5MWE - chains A and B of the 4 polymer chains in the assembly; structure by X-ray diffraction, 2.02 A resolution.

[Chain A (and B)]
Protein: Centrosomin
Source organism: Drosophila melanogaster
Notes: fragment: CM2 domain; chain B of this document is another copy of the same molecule, construct and numbering; everything in this record applies to it too
UniProtKB: P54623 (CNN_DROME), isoform P54623-2; residues 1082-1148 here = UniProt positions 1082-1148
Chain sequence (70 residues; numbered 1079 to 1148; the number before each row is that of its first residue):
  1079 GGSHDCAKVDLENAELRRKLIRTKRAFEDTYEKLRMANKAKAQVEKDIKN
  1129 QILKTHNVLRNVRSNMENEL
Disordered / not traced: 1079-1081, 1141-1148 (chain B: 1079-1080, 1142-1148)
Differences from the reference sequence: expression tag (1079-1081)
Metal / ion sites: Zn2+: His1082, Cys1084 (shared with His1082(B), Cys1084(B) of chain B)
Small-molecule neighbours: 3,3',3''-phosphanetriyltripropanoic acid (TCE): Ala1115, Ala1118, Lys1119, Val1122, Glu1123, Ile1126
Reported in the primary citation:
  - mutagenesis - R1141H: decreased localization

[How chain A and chain B interact]
Residue-residue contacts - 41 pairs, chain A then chain B:
  His1082(A) - His1082(B)
  His1082(A) - Cys1084(B)  hydrogen bond
  His1082(A) - Val1087(B)
  His1082(A) - Asp1088(B)  salt bridge
  Cys1084(A) - His1082(B)  hydrogen bond
  Val1087(A) - Val1087(B)  hydrophobic
  Val1087(A) - Asn1091(B)
  Asp1088(A) - His1082(B)  salt bridge
  Asp1088(A) - Val1087(B)
  Glu1090(A) - Asn1091(B)
  Glu1090(A) - Arg1095(B)  salt bridge
  Asn1091(A) - Val1087(B)  hydrogen bond (side chain-backbone)
  Asn1091(A) - Glu1090(B)
  Asn1091(A) - Asn1091(B)  hydrogen bond
  Asn1091(A) - Leu1094(B)
  Leu1094(A) - Asn1091(B)
  Leu1094(A) - Leu1094(B)  hydrophobic
  Leu1094(A) - Arg1095(B)
  Leu1094(A) - Leu1098(B)  hydrophobic
  Arg1095(A) - Glu1090(B)  salt bridge
  Arg1095(A) - Leu1094(B)
  Lys1097(A) - Leu1098(B)
  Leu1098(A) - Leu1094(B)  hydrophobic
  Leu1098(A) - Lys1097(B)
  Leu1098(A) - Leu1098(B)  hydrophobic
  Leu1098(A) - Thr1101(B)
  Thr1101(A) - Leu1098(B)
  Thr1101(A) - Thr1101(B)
  Thr1101(A) - Lys1102(B)
  Lys1102(A) - Thr1101(B)
  Ala1104(A) - Phe1105(B)
  Phe1105(A) - Ala1104(B)
  Phe1105(A) - Phe1105(B)  hydrophobic
  Phe1105(A) - Thr1108(B)
  Thr1108(A) - Phe1105(B)
  Thr1108(A) - Thr1108(B)
  Thr1108(A) - Tyr1109(B)
  Tyr1109(A) - Thr1108(B)
  Leu1112(A) - Thr1108(B)
  Leu1112(A) - Lys1111(B)
  Leu1112(A) - Leu1112(B)  hydrophobic
Other interface residues (no listed pair), chain A (18 interface residues in all): Lys1111

[In short]
Chain A and chain B each contribute 18 residues to their interface; the contacts include 4 hydrogen bonds and
4 salt bridges. Polar contacts include His1082(A)-Asp1088(B), Glu1090(A)-Arg1095(B) and His1082(A)-Cys1084(B).
Chain A binds 3,3',3''-phosphanetriyltripropanoic acid. His1082(A) and Cys1084(A) coordinate Zn2+. From the
paper: R1141H of chain A reduces localization.
Chain A and chain B are both Centrosomin (Drosophila melanogaster); the structure, Complex between the Leucine
Zipper (LZ, residues 490-567) and Centrosomin-motif 2 (CM2) domains of Drosophila melanogaster ..., was
determined by X-ray diffraction together with 5MVW, 5MW0, 5MW9 and 5I7C from the same study.
